1PYA - chains A and B of the 6 polymer chains in the assembly; structure by X-ray diffraction, 2.50 A resolution.

Chain A:
Protein: Pyruvoyl-dependent histidine decarboxylase (L-HISTIDINE carboxylase)
From: Lactobacillus sp. 30A
Notes: EC 4.1.1.22
UniProt: P00862 (DCHS_LACS3); numbering as in UniProt (aligned over 1-81)
Sequence (81 residues; numbered 1 to 81; the number before each row is that of its first residue):
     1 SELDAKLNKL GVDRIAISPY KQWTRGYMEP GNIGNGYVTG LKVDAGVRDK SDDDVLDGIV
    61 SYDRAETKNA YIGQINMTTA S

Chain B:
Protein: Pyruvoyl-dependent histidine decarboxylase (L-HISTIDINE carboxylase)
From: Lactobacillus sp. 30A
Notes: EC 4.1.1.22
UniProt: P00862 (DCHS_LACS3); residue numbers follow UniProt; this construct covers 83-310
Sequence (229 residues; row label = number of the first residue in the row):
    82 XFTGVQGRVI GYDILRSPEV DKAKPLFTET QWDGSELPIY DAKPLQDALV EYFGTEQDRR
   142 HYPAPGSFIV CANKGVTAER PKNDADMKPG QGYGVWSAIA ISFAKDPTKD SSMFVEDAGV
   202 WETPNEDELL EYLEGRRKAM AKSIAECGQD AHASFESSWI GFAYTMMEPG QIGNAITVAP
   262 YVSLPIDSIP GGSILTPDKD MEIMENLTMP EWLEKMGYKS LSANNALKY
Modified / non-standard residues: PYR (pyruvic acid) at position 82

How chain A and chain B interact:
Residue-residue contacts (171):
  S1(A) with E286(B), hydrogen bond (backbone-side chain)
  L3(A) with T189(B)
  D4(A) with R89(B), salt bridge; E286(B)
  K6(A) with T189(B)
  L7(A) with V86(B); T189(B)
  V12(A) with V86(B)
  R14(A) with V86(B); Q87(B); G88(B), hydrogen bond (side chain-backbone); R89(B), hydrogen bond (backbone-side chain); M282(B); E286(B), salt bridge
  I15(A) with P278(B), hydrophobic; M282(B), hydrophobic
  A16(A) with V263(B); S264(B); L265(B), hydrogen bond (backbone-backbone); M282(B)
  I17(A) with S264(B), hydrogen bond (backbone-side chain); L265(B); I267(B), hydrophobic; I275(B), hydrophobic; P278(B); D281(B); M282(B), hydrophobic
  S18(A) with S264(B); L265(B), hydrogen bond (backbone-backbone); P266(B)
  Y20(A) with A145(B), hydrophobic; P266(B); D268(B)
  K21(A) with D268(B)
  Q22(A) with R140(B); R141(B), hydrogen bond (side chain-backbone); H142(B), hydrogen bond (backbone-side chain); Y143(B); P266(B); D268(B), hydrogen bond (backbone-side chain)
  W23(A) with Y143(B), hydrogen bond; A145(B); P146(B); P266(B)
  T24(A) with Y133(B); F134(B); H142(B), hydrogen bond (side chain-backbone); Y143(B), hydrogen bond (backbone-backbone); P144(B); A145(B), hydrogen bond (backbone-backbone); S264(B); P266(B)
  R25(A) with I150(B); V263(B); S264(B), hydrogen bond (backbone-backbone)
  G26(A) with F149(B); I150(B); Y262(B)
  Y27(A) with Q87(B), hydrogen bond; Y262(B), hydrogen bond (backbone-backbone)
  E29(A) with S148(B); F149(B), hydrogen bond (side chain-backbone)
  N32(A) with S264(B), hydrogen bond
  I33(A) with I275(B), hydrophobic; P278(B), hydrophobic
  N35(A) with Q87(B), hydrogen bond (backbone-side chain)
  G36(A) with Q87(B)
  Y37(A) with F83(B); T84(B); G85(B), hydrogen bond (side chain-backbone); Q87(B), hydrogen bond (backbone-backbone); G88(B); R89(B), hydrogen bond (backbone-backbone); Y262(B), hydrophobic; V263(B)
  V38(A) with R89(B); I91(B), hydrophobic; I95(B), hydrophobic; P261(B); Y262(B); V263(B), hydrogen bond (backbone-backbone)
  T39(A) with T84(B); R89(B), hydrogen bond (backbone-backbone); V90(B); I91(B), hydrogen bond (backbone-backbone); F195(B); A260(B); P261(B), hydrogen bond (side chain-backbone)
  G40(A) with V259(B); A260(B); P261(B)
  L41(A) with A123(B), hydrophobic; L126(B), hydrophobic; Q127(B); L130(B); F195(B), hydrophobic; V259(B)
  K42(A) with T258(B); V259(B), hydrogen bond (backbone-backbone)
  V43(A) with Q127(B); S178(B); A179(B); I180(B), hydrophobic; F243(B); A244(B); I257(B); T258(B); Y310(B)
  D44(A) with A244(B); A256(B); I257(B), hydrogen bond (backbone-backbone); Y310(B)
  A45(A) with Y245(B); T246(B); N255(B)
  G46(A) with G254(B); N255(B), hydrogen bond (backbone-backbone)
  V47(A) with T246(B); Q252(B); I253(B)
  R48(A) with Q252(B); I253(B), hydrogen bond (backbone-backbone)
  D49(A) with G251(B); Q252(B)
  K50(A) with E160(B); G251(B), hydrogen bond (backbone-backbone)
  D57(A) with I253(B)
  G58(A) with N255(B), hydrogen bond (backbone-side chain)
  S61(A) with N255(B), hydrogen bond
  Y62(A) with N154(B); N255(B); I257(B), hydrophobic
  A65(A) with I257(B), hydrophobic
  T67(A) with E137(B)
  K68(A) with K309(B)
  N69(A) with G135(B); T136(B); K309(B); Y310(B)
  A70(A) with V131(B); G135(B)
  Y71(A) with F134(B); G135(B), hydrogen bond (backbone-backbone); T136(B); E137(B); R140(B), hydrogen bond; Y143(B); P144(B)
  I72(A) with F134(B), hydrophobic
  Q74(A) with P146(B); G147(B), hydrogen bond (backbone-backbone)
  I75(A) with P144(B), hydrophobic; S148(B); I150(B), hydrophobic
  N76(A) with G147(B), hydrogen bond (side chain-backbone); S148(B), hydrogen bond (backbone-backbone); F149(B); I150(B), hydrogen bond (backbone-backbone)
  M77(A) with I150(B); C152(B), hydrophobic; N154(B)
  T78(A) with I150(B), hydrogen bond (backbone-backbone); V151(B); C152(B), hydrogen bond (backbone-backbone); N154(B)
  T79(A) with C152(B); N154(B), hydrogen bond
  A80(A) with C152(B), hydrogen bond (backbone-backbone); A153(B); N154(B)
  S81(A) with PYR_82(B)
Interface residues without a listed pair, chain A (62 interface residues in all): L10, D13, P19, M28, E66
Interface residues without a listed pair, chain B (77 interface residues in all): I182, P188, G242, I270, D279, L308

Summary:
62 residues of chain A and 77 residues of chain B are in contact, with 43 hydrogen bonds and 2 salt bridges.
Polar pairs include D4(A)-R89(B), R14(A)-E286(B) and S1(A)-E286(B).
Chain A is Pyruvoyl-dependent histidine decarboxylase (L-HISTIDINE carboxylase) and chain B is
Pyruvoyl-dependent histidine decarboxylase (L-HISTIDINE carboxylase), both from Lactobacillus sp. 30A; the
structure, Refined structure of the pyruvoyl-dependent histidine decarboxylase from lactobacillus 30A, was
determined by X-ray diffraction.
